1ZYJ - chain A; structure by X-ray diffraction, 2.00 A resolution.

== Chain A ==
Protein: Mitogen-activated protein kinase 14
Source organism: Homo sapiens
Notes: EC 2.7.1.37
Reference sequence: Q16539 (MK14_HUMAN); residues 1-360 here correspond to UniProt positions 0-359 (UniProt number = residue number - 1)
Amino-acid sequence (360 residues; numbered 1 to 360; the number before each row is that of its first residue):
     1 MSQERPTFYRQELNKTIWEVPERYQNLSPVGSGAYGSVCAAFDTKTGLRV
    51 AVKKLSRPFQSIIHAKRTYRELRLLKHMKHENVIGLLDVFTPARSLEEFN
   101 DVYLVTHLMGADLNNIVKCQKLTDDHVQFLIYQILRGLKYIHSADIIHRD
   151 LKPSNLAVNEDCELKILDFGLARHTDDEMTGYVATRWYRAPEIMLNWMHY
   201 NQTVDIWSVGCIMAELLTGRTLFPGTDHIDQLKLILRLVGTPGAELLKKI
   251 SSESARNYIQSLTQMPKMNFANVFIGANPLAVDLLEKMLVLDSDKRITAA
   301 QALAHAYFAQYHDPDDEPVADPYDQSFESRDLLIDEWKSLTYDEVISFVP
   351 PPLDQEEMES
Disordered / not traced: 1-4, 32-35, 172-184, 353-360
Small-molecule neighbours: 4-phenoxy-N-(pyridin-2-ylmethyl)benzamide (BI5): V38, A51, K53, L75, L104, V105, T106, H107, L108, M109, G110, A111, D112, A157, L167, D168
UniProt features mapped onto this chain:
  - binding site (ATP): K54
  - modified residue: K54 (N6-acetyllysine)

== Overview ==
Chain A binds 4-phenoxy-N-(pyridin-2-ylmethyl)benzamide. UniProt lists ATP-binding residue K54.
Chain A is Mitogen-activated protein kinase 14 (Homo sapiens); the structure, Human P38 MAP Kinase in Complex
with Inhibitor 1a, was determined by X-ray diffraction (same publication as 1ZZ2).
